PDB entry 5DCE | X-ray diffraction, 2.23 A resolution | chains C and D of the 4 polymer chains in the assembly

Chain C (and D):
Protein: Phospho-2-dehydro-3-deoxyheptonate aldolase
From: Neisseria meningitidis serogroup B (strain MC58)
Notes: EC 2.5.1.54; chain D of this document is another copy of the same molecule, construct and numbering; everything in this record applies to it too
Reference sequence: Q9K169 (Q9K169_NEIMB); residues 1-351 here = UniProt positions 1-351
Chain sequence (351 residues; row label = number of the first residue in the row):
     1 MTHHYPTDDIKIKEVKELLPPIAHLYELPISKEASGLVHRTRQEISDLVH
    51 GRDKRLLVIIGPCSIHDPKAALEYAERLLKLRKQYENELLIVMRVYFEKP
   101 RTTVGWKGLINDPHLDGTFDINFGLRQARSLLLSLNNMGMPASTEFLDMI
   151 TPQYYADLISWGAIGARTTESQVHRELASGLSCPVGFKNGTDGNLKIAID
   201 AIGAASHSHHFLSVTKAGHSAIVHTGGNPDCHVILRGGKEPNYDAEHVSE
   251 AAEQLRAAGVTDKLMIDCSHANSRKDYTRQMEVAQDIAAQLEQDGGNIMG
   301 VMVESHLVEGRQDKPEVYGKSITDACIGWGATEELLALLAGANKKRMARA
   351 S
Unresolved in the structure: 1-5, 351 (chain D: 1-2, 351)
Ion coordination: Mn2+: Cys63, His270, Glu304, Asp324
Small-molecule neighbours:
  - tryptophan (TRP), molecule 1: Thr7, Asp8, Asp9, Ile12, Val15
  - tryptophan (TRP), molecule 2: Met149, Pro152, Gln153, Ala156, Leu177, Gly180, Leu181, Ser182, Phe211, Ser213, Val214, Lys216, Val223

How chain C and chain D interact:
Contacting residue pairs (127):
  Pro6(C) - His39(D)
  Thr7(C) - Ile30(D)
  Thr7(C) - Ser35(D)
  Thr7(C) - Val38(D)
  Thr7(C) - Arg42(D)  hydrogen bond (backbone-side chain)
  Thr7(C) - Asp157(D)  hydrogen bond (side chain-backbone)
  Thr7(C) - Ser182(D)
  Asp8(C) - Ser182(D)
  Asp8(C) - Lys216(D)  salt bridge
  Asp9(C) - Gln153(D)
  Asp9(C) - Ser182(D)  hydrogen bond (backbone-side chain)
  Asp9(C) - Lys216(D)  salt bridge
  Ile10(C) - Ser182(D)  hydrogen bond (backbone-side chain)
  Lys11(C) - Ser179(D)
  Lys11(C) - Gly180(D)
  Lys11(C) - Leu181(D)
  Lys11(C) - Thr225(D)
  Lys11(C) - Gly226(D)  hydrogen bond (backbone-backbone)
  Lys11(C) - Gly227(D)
  Ile12(C) - Gly180(D)
  Ile12(C) - His224(D)
  Lys13(C) - His224(D)  hydrogen bond (backbone-backbone)
  Lys13(C) - Thr225(D)
  Lys13(C) - Gly226(D)
  Glu14(C) - Ile222(D)
  Glu14(C) - Val223(D)
  Glu14(C) - His224(D)  hydrogen bond (backbone-backbone)
  Val15(C) - Ala221(D)  hydrophobic
  Val15(C) - Ile222(D)
  Lys16(C) - His210(D)  hydrogen bond
  Lys16(C) - Ala221(D)
  Lys16(C) - Ile222(D)  hydrogen bond (backbone-backbone)
  Glu17(C) - Ile222(D)
  Leu18(C) - Ser220(D)
  Leu18(C) - Ala221(D)  hydrophobic
  Leu18(C) - Ile222(D)  hydrophobic
  Ile30(C) - His3(D)
  Ile30(C) - Thr7(D)
  Ser31(C) - His3(D)
  Lys32(C) - His3(D)
  Ser35(C) - His3(D)  hydrogen bond (side chain-backbone)
  Ser35(C) - Tyr5(D)
  Ser35(C) - Thr7(D)
  Gly36(C) - Tyr5(D)
  Val38(C) - Thr7(D)
  His39(C) - Tyr5(D)
  His39(C) - Pro6(D)  hydrogen bond (side chain-backbone)
  Arg42(C) - Thr7(D)  hydrogen bond (side chain-backbone)
  Glu98(C) - Gln172(D)  hydrogen bond
  Pro100(C) - Gln172(D)
  Arg101(C) - Gln172(D)  hydrogen bond (backbone-side chain)
  Thr102(C) - Arg175(D)
  Thr102(C) - Asp200(D)
  Phe119(C) - His210(D)
  Ile121(C) - Ile222(D)  hydrophobic
  Leu147(C) - Gln172(D)
  Leu147(C) - Val173(D)
  Asp148(C) - Val173(D)
  Asp148(C) - Leu212(D)
  Ile150(C) - Leu212(D)
  Ile150(C) - Ser213(D)
  Thr151(C) - Leu212(D)
  Asp157(C) - Thr7(D)
  Arg167(C) - Glu170(D)  salt bridge
  Arg167(C) - Ser171(D)
  Arg167(C) - Gln172(D)
  Arg167(C) - Arg175(D)
  Thr168(C) - Ser171(D)
  Glu170(C) - Arg167(D)
  Glu170(C) - Thr191(D)  hydrogen bond
  Ser171(C) - Arg167(D)
  Ser171(C) - Thr168(D)
  Ser171(C) - His174(D)
  Gln172(C) - Pro100(D)
  Gln172(C) - Arg101(D)  hydrogen bond (side chain-backbone)
  Gln172(C) - Lys107(D)
  Val173(C) - His174(D)
  His174(C) - Ser171(D)
  Arg175(C) - Thr102(D)
  Ser179(C) - Lys11(D)
  Gly180(C) - Lys11(D)
  Gly180(C) - Ile12(D)
  Leu181(C) - Lys11(D)  hydrogen bond (backbone-side chain)
  Ser182(C) - Thr7(D)
  Ser182(C) - Asp9(D)  hydrogen bond (side chain-backbone)
  Ser182(C) - Ile10(D)  hydrogen bond (side chain-backbone)
  Ser182(C) - Lys11(D)  hydrogen bond (backbone-side chain)
  Cys183(C) - Lys11(D)  hydrogen bond (backbone-side chain)
  Thr191(C) - Glu170(D)  hydrogen bond
  Asp192(C) - Asn194(D)  hydrogen bond
  Asn194(C) - Asp192(D)  hydrogen bond
  His210(C) - Lys16(D)  hydrogen bond
  His210(C) - Asn111(D)
  His210(C) - Phe119(D)
  Leu212(C) - Asp148(D)
  Leu212(C) - Ile150(D)
  Leu212(C) - Thr151(D)
  Ser213(C) - Ile150(D)
  Thr215(C) - Val15(D)
  Lys216(C) - Asp8(D)  salt bridge
  Lys216(C) - Asp9(D)  salt bridge
  Gly218(C) - Gly218(D)
  Gly218(C) - His219(D)
  Gly218(C) - Ser220(D)  hydrogen bond (backbone-backbone)
  His219(C) - Gly218(D)
  Ser220(C) - Leu18(D)
  Ser220(C) - Val214(D)
  Ser220(C) - Gly218(D)  hydrogen bond (backbone-backbone)
  Ala221(C) - Val15(D)  hydrophobic
  Ala221(C) - Lys16(D)
  Ala221(C) - Leu18(D)  hydrophobic
  Ile222(C) - Glu14(D)
  Ile222(C) - Val15(D)
  Ile222(C) - Lys16(D)  hydrogen bond (backbone-backbone)
  Ile222(C) - Glu17(D)
  Ile222(C) - Leu18(D)  hydrophobic
  Ile222(C) - Ile121(D)  hydrophobic
  Val223(C) - Glu14(D)
  His224(C) - Ile12(D)
  His224(C) - Lys13(D)  hydrogen bond (backbone-backbone)
  His224(C) - Glu14(D)  hydrogen bond (backbone-backbone)
  Thr225(C) - Lys11(D)
  Thr225(C) - Lys13(D)
  Gly226(C) - Lys11(D)  hydrogen bond (backbone-backbone)
  Gly226(C) - Lys13(D)
  Gly227(C) - Lys11(D)
  Asn228(C) - Lys11(D)  hydrogen bond
Also at the interface, not in a pair above, chain C (77 interface residues in all): Asn111, Asn122, Gln153, Tyr154, Ala166, Glu176, Pro184, Asp200, Ala204, Ser208, Val214, Pro229, Asp230
Also at the interface, not in a pair above, chain D (67 interface residues in all): Leu147, Ala204, Ser208, Thr215

In short:
The interface between chain C and chain D involves 77 residues on one side and 67 on the other; the contacts
include 32 hydrogen bonds and 5 salt bridges. Polar contacts include Asp8(C)-Lys216(D), Asp9(C)-Lys216(D) and
Arg167(C)-Glu170(D). Bound to chain C: tryptophan.
Chain C and chain D are both Phospho-2-dehydro-3-deoxyheptonate aldolase (Neisseria meningitidis serogroup B
(strain MC58)); the structure, Neisseria meningitidis 3-deoxy-D-arabino-heptulosonate 7-phosphate synthase
regulated (Tryptophan), was determined by X-ray diffraction together with 4UCG from the same study.
